PDB entry 5WDS | X-ray diffraction, 1.85 A resolution | chain A

[Chain A]
Molecule: Ras protein
From: Salpingoeca rosetta
Notes: EC 3.6.5.2
UniProtKB: F2UBE5 (F2UBE5_SALR5); numbering as in UniProt (aligned over 1-167)
Amino-acid sequence (171 residues; each row starts with the number of its first residue; numbers below 1 keep their minus sign (Gly-3 is residue -3)):
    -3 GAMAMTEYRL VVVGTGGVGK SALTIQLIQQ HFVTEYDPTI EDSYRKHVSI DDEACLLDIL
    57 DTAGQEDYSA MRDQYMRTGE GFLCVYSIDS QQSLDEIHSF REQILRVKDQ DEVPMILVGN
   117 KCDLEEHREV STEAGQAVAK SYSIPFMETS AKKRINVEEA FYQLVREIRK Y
Unresolved in the structure: -3 to -2
Differences from the reference sequence: expression tag (-3 to 0)
Metal / ion sites: Mg2+: Ser17 (together with GDP)
Residues lining bound ligands: GDP (guanosine-5'-diphosphate): Thr11, Gly12, Gly13, Val14, Gly15, Lys16, Ser17, Ala18, Phe28, Val29, Thr30, Tyr32, Asn116, Lys117, Asp119, Leu120, Ser146, Ala147, Lys148

[Overview]
Ligands of chain A: GDP.
Chain A is Ras protein (Salpingoeca rosetta); the structure, Choanoflagellate Salpingoeca rosetta Ras with GDP
bound, was determined by X-ray diffraction together with 5WDO, 5WDP, 5WDQ and 5WDR from the same study.
